Entry 7OHU (electron microscopy, 3.70 A resolution); this record covers chains 1 and f of the 27 polymer chains in the assembly.

# Chain 1
Molecule: 25S rRNA
From: Saccharomyces cerevisiae S288C
Sequence (3396 nucleotides; numbered 1 to 3396 plus 87 insertion-coded residues; 87 numbers in that range are skipped by the numbering (no residue carries them; nothing is unmodelled there); the number before each row is that of its first residue; a row labelled like 990A-990Z holds insertion residues (990A, then the next letters in order)):
     1 GUUUGACCUCAAAUCAGGUAGGAGUACCCGCUGAACUUAAGCAUAUCAAU
    51 AAGCGGAGGAAAAGAAACCAACCGGGAUUGCCUUAGUAACGGCGAGUGAA
   101 GCGGCAAAAGCUCAAAUUUGAAAUCUGGUACCUUCGGUGCCCGAGUUGUA
   151 AUUUGGAGAGGGCAACUUUGGGGCCGUUCCUUGUCUAUGUUCCUUGGAAC
   201 AGGACGUCAUAGAGGGUGAGAAUCCCGUGUGGCGAGGAGUGCGGUUCUUU
   251 GUAAAGUGCCUUCGAAGAGUCGAGUUGUUUGGGAAUGCAGCUCUAAGUGG
   301 GUGGUAAAUUCCAUCUAAAGCUAAAUAUUGGCGAGAGACCGAUAGCGAAC
   351 AAGUACAGUGAUGGAAAGAUGAAAAGAACUUUGAAAAGAGAGUGAAAAAG
   401 UACGUGAAAUUGUUGAAAGGGAAGGGCAUUUGAUCAGACAUGGUGUUUUG
   451 UGCCCUCUGCUCCUUGUGGGUAGGGGAAUCUCGCAUUUCACUGGGCCAGC
   501 AUCAGUUUUGGUGGCAGGAUAAAUCCAUAGGAAUGUAGCUUGCCUCGGUA
   551 AGUAUUAUAGCCUGUGGGAAUACUGCCAGCUGGGACUGAGGACUGCGACG
   601 UAAGUCAAGGAUGCUGGCAUAAUGGUUAUAUGCCGCCCGUCUUGAAACAC
   651 GGACCAAGGAGUCUAACGUCUAUGCGAGUGUUUGGGUGUAAAACCCAUAC
   701 GCGUAAUGAAAGUGAACGUAGGUUGGGGCCUCGCAAGAGGUGCACAAUCG
   751 ACCGAUCCUGAUGUCUUCGGAUGGAUUUGAGUAAGAGCAUAGCUGUUGGG
   801 ACCCGAAAGAUGGUGAACUAUGCCUGAAUAGGGUGAAGCCAGAGGAAACU
   851 CUGGUGGAGGCUCGUAGCGGUUCUGACGUGCAAAUCGAUCGUCGAAUUUG
   901 GGUAUAGGGGCGAAAGACUAAUCGAACCAUCUAGUAGCUGGUUCCUGCCG
   951 AAGUUUCCCUCAGGAUAGCAGAAGCUCGUAUCAGUUUUAU
990A-990Z GAGGUAAAGCGAAUGAUUAGAGGUUC
991A-991Z CGGGGUCGAAAUGACCUUGACCUAUU
992A-992Z CUCAAACUUUAAAUAUGUAAGAAGUC
993A-993I CUUGUUACU
  1060 UAA
  1081 UUGAACGUGGACAUUUGAAUGAAGAGCUUUUAGUGGGCCAUUUUUGGUAA
  1131 GCAGAACUGGCGAUGCGGGAUGAACCGAACGUAGAGUUAAGGUGCCGGAA
  1181 UACACGCUCAUCAGACACCACAAAAGGUGUUAGUUCAUCUAGACAGCCGG
  1231 ACGGUGGCCAUGGAAGUCGGAAUCCGCUAAGGAGUGUGUAACAACUCACC
  1281 GGCCGAAUGAACUAGCCCUGAAAAUGGAUGGCGCUCAAGCGUGUUACCUA
  1331 UACUCUACCGUCAGGGUUGAUAUGAUGCCCUGACGAGUAGGCAGGCGUGG
  1381 AGGUCAGUGACGAAGCCUAGACCGUAAGGUCGGGUCGAACGGCCUCUAGU
  1431 GCAGAUCUUGGUGGUAGUAGCAAAUAUUCAAAUGAGAACUUUGAAGACUG
  1481 AAGUGGGGAAAGGUUCCACGUCAACAGCAGUUGGACGUGGGUUAGUCGAU
  1531 CCUAAGAGAUGGGGAAGCUCCGUUUCAAAGGCCUGAUUUUAUGCAGGCCA
  1581 CCAUCGAAAGGGAAUCCGGUUAAGAUUCCGGAACCUGGAUAUGGAUUCUU
  1631 CACGGUAACGUAACUGAAUGUGGAGACGUCGGCGCGAGCCCUGGGAGGAG
  1681 UUAUCUUUUCUUCUUAACAGCUUAUCACCCCGGAAUUGGUUUAUCCGGAG
  1731 AUGGGGUCUUAUGGCUGGAAGAGGCCAGCACCUUUGCUGGCUCCGGUGCG
  1781 CUUGUGACGGCCCGUGAAAAUCCACAGGAAGGAAUAGUUUUCAUGCCAGG
  1831 UCGUACUGAUAACCGCAGCAGGUCUCCAAGGUGAACAGCCUCUAGUUGAU
  1881 AGAAUAAUGUAGAUAAGGGAAGUCGGCAAAAUAGAUCCGUAACUUCGGGA
  1931 UAAGGAUUGGCUCUAAGGGUCGGGUAGUGAGGGCCUUGGUCAGACGCAGC
  1981 GGGCGUGCUUGUGGACUGCUUGGUGGGGCUUGCUCUGCUAGGCGGACUAC
  2031 UUGCGUGCCUUGUUGUAGACGGCCUUGGUAGGUCUCUUGUAGACCGUCGC
  2081 UUGCUACAAUUAACGAUCAACUUAGAACUGGUACGGACAAGGGGAAUCUG
  2131 ACUGUCUAAUUAAAACAUAGCAUUGCGAUGGUCAGAAAGUGAUGUUGACG
  2181 CAAUGUGAUUUCUGCCCAGUGCUCUGAAUGUCAAAGUGAAGAAAUUCAAC
  2231 CAAGCGCGGGUAAACGGCGGGAGUAACUAUGACUCUCUUAAGGUAGCCAA
  2281 AUGCCUCGUCAUCUAAUUAGUGACGCGCAUGAAUGGAUUAACGAGAUUCC
  2331 CACUGUCCCUAUCUACUAUCUAGCGAAACCACAGCCAAGGGAACGGGCUU
  2381 GGCAGAAUCAGCGGGGAAAGAAGACCCUGUUGAGCUUGACUCUAGUUUGA
  2431 CAUUGUGAAGAGACAUAGAGGGUGUAGAAUAAGUGGGAGCUUCGGCGCCA
  2481 GUGAAAUACCACUACCUUUAUAGUUUCUUUACUUAUUCAAUGAAGCGGAG
  2531 CUGGAAUUCAUUUUCCACGUUCUAGCAUUCAAGGUCCCAUUCGGGGCUGA
  2581 UCCGGGUUGAAGACAUUGUCAGGUGGGGAGUUUGGCUGGGGCGGCACAUC
  2631 UGUUAAACGAUAACGCAGAUGUCCUAAGGGGGGCUCAUGGAGAACAGAAA
  2681 UCUCCAGUAGAACAAAAGGGUAAAAGCCCCCUUGAUUUUGAUUUUCAGUG
  2731 UGAAUACAAACCAUGAAAGUGUGGCCUAUCGAUCCUUUAGUCCCUCGGAA
  2781 UUUGAGGCUAGAGGUGCCAGAAAAGUUACCACAGGGAUAACUGGCUUGUG
  2831 GCAGUCAAGCGUUCAUAGCGACAUUGCUUUUUGAUUCUUCGAUGUCGGCU
  2881 CUUCCUAUCAUACCGAAGCAGAAUUCGGUAAGCGUUGGAUUGUUCACCCA
  2931 CUAAUAGGGAACGUGAGCUGGGUUUAGACCGUCGUGAGACAGGUUAGUUU
  2981 UACCCUACUGAUGAAUGUUACCGCAAUAGUAAUUGAACUUAGUACGAGAG
  3031 GAACAGUUCAUUCGGAUAAUUGGUUUUUGCGGCUGUCUGAUCAGGCAUUG
  3081 CCGCGAAGCUACCAUCCGCUGGAUUAUGGCUGAACGCCUCUAAGUCAGAA
  3131 UCCAUGCUAGAACGCGGUGAUUUCUUUGCUCCACACAAUAUAGAUGGAUA
  3181 CGAAUAAGGCGUCCUUGUGGCGUCGCUGAACCAUAGCAGGCUAGCAACGG
  3231 UGCACUUGGCGGAAAGGCCUUGGGUGCUUGCUGGCGAAUUGCAAUGUCAU
  3281 UUUGCGUGGGGAUAAAUCAUUUGUAUACGACUUAGAUGUACAACGGGGUA
  3331 UUGUAAGCAGUAGAGUAGCCUUGUUGUUACGAUCUGCUGAGAUUAAGCCU
  3381 UUGUUGUCUGAUUUGU
Disordered / not traced: 40-43, 165, 306-309, 453-473, 636, 660, 762-768, 818-925, 937, 990A-990Z, 991A-991Z, 992A-992Z, 993A-993I, 1081-1097, 1197-1200, 1303-1308, 1432, 1452-2351, 2373, 2397-2823, 2842-2847, 2859-2888, 2916-2984, 2994, 3078-3079, 3130, 3351, 3354-3355, 3377

# Chain f
Molecule: 60S ribosomal protein L33-A
From: Saccharomyces cerevisiae (strain ATCC 204508 / S288c)
Reference sequence: P05744 (RL33A_YEAST); residues 1-107 here = UniProt positions 1-107
Chain sequence (107 residues; numbered 1 to 107; the number before each row is that of its first residue):
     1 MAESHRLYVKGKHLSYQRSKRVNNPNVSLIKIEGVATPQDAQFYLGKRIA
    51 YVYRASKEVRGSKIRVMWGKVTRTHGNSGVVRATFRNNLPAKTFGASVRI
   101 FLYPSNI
Disordered / not traced: 1
Curated features (UniProtKB/Swiss-Prot):
  - modified residue: Ala2 (N-acetylalanine)
  - cross-link: Lys47 (Glycyl lysine isopeptide (Lys-Gly) (interchain with G-Cter in ubiquitin))

# Chain 1 / chain f interface
Residue-residue contacts (123; chain 1 residue first):
  A428(1) - Pro25(f)  sugar contact
  A428(1) - Asn88(f)  hydrogen bond to the sugar
  U429(1) - Asn87(f)  phosphate contact
  U429(1) - Asn88(f)  hydrogen bond to the sugar
  U429(1) - Leu89(f)  sugar contact
  U429(1) - Pro90(f)  sugar contact
  U430(1) - Tyr53(f)  hydrogen bond to the phosphate
  U430(1) - Asn87(f)  hydrogen bond to the phosphate
  U430(1) - Pro90(f)  sugar contact
  U431(1) - Tyr53(f)  hydrogen bond to the phosphate
  U431(1) - Arg65(f)  salt bridge to the phosphate
  G432(1) - Lys57(f)  phosphate contact
  G432(1) - Arg65(f)  salt bridge to the phosphate
  A433(1) - Lys57(f)  salt bridge to the phosphate
  A498(1) - Arg48(f)  phosphate contact
  A498(1) - Arg86(f)  salt bridge to the phosphate
  G499(1) - Arg48(f)  salt bridge to the phosphate
  G499(1) - Lys70(f)  salt bridge to the phosphate
  C500(1) - Pro104(f)  phosphate contact
  U509(1) - Gln42(f)  sugar contact
  G583(1) - Gln42(f)  base contact
  G583(1) - Asn106(f)  sugar contact
  G584(1) - Leu45(f)  sugar contact
  G584(1) - Gly46(f)  hydrogen bond to the phosphate
  G584(1) - Val71(f)  sugar contact
  G584(1) - Thr72(f)  hydrogen bond to the sugar
  A585(1) - Gly46(f)  phosphate contact
  A585(1) - Lys70(f)  phosphate contact
  A585(1) - Val71(f)  sugar contact
  A585(1) - Thr72(f)  sugar contact
  C618(1) - Arg60(f)  hydrogen bond to the phosphate
  A619(1) - Arg60(f)  salt bridge to the phosphate
  U620(1) - Arg60(f)  hydrogen bond to the sugar
  A622(1) - Arg60(f)  hydrogen bond to the phosphate
  G624(1) - Asn87(f)  hydrogen bond to the phosphate
  U631(1) - Pro90(f)  base contact
  U631(1) - Ala91(f)  hydrogen bond to the sugar
  U631(1) - Lys92(f)  hydrogen bond to the sugar
  G632(1) - Arg18(f)  sugar contact
  G632(1) - Asn23(f)  hydrogen bond to the base
  G632(1) - Pro25(f)  base contact
  G632(1) - Ala91(f)  sugar contact
  G632(1) - Phe94(f)  sugar contact
  C633(1) - Arg18(f)  sugar contact
  C633(1) - Arg21(f)  hydrogen bond to the sugar
  C633(1) - Val22(f)  sugar contact
  C633(1) - Asn23(f)  hydrogen bond to the sugar
  C634(1) - Arg21(f)  sugar contact
  G1147(1) - Val22(f)  phosphate contact
  G1148(1) - Lys20(f)  phosphate contact
  G1148(1) - Arg21(f)  salt bridge to the phosphate
  G1149(1) - Lys20(f)  salt bridge to the phosphate
  G1149(1) - Arg21(f)  salt bridge to the phosphate
  A1150(1) - Arg21(f)  hydrogen bond to the phosphate
  U1151(1) - Arg21(f)  salt bridge to the phosphate
  G1164(1) - Asn26(f)  phosphate contact
  G1166(1) - Arg73(f)  salt bridge to the phosphate
  U1167(1) - Arg73(f)  salt bridge to the phosphate
  G1177(1) - Arg18(f)  salt bridge to the phosphate
  G1177(1) - Lys20(f)  hydrogen bond to the base
  G1178(1) - Arg18(f)  sugar contact
  G1178(1) - Lys20(f)  base contact
  G1178(1) - Leu29(f)  phosphate contact
  G1178(1) - His75(f)  hydrogen bond to the sugar
  A1179(1) - His75(f)  sugar contact
  A1179(1) - Gly76(f)  phosphate contact
  A1179(1) - Asn77(f)  hydrogen bond to the phosphate
  A1179(1) - Val80(f)  phosphate contact
  A1180(1) - Gly76(f)  phosphate contact
  A1180(1) - Asn77(f)  hydrogen bond to the phosphate
  A1180(1) - Ser78(f)  hydrogen bond to the phosphate
  A1326(1) - Asn77(f)  hydrogen bond to the sugar
  C1327(1) - Asn77(f)  sugar contact
  C1328(1) - Gln17(f)  phosphate contact
  C1328(1) - Arg73(f)  salt bridge to the phosphate
  C1328(1) - His75(f)  sugar contact
  C1328(1) - Arg82(f)  salt bridge to the phosphate
  U1329(1) - Gln17(f)  sugar contact
  U1329(1) - Ser19(f)  hydrogen bond to the phosphate
  U1329(1) - Arg82(f)  salt bridge to the phosphate
  A1330(1) - Ser19(f)  hydrogen bond to the phosphate
  U3169(1) - Ser56(f)  hydrogen bond to the phosphate
  A3170(1) - Ser56(f)  hydrogen bond to the phosphate
  U3171(1) - Arg54(f)  phosphate contact
  U3171(1) - Lys92(f)  salt bridge to the phosphate
  A3172(1) - Lys92(f)  base contact
  A3172(1) - Phe94(f)  base contact
  G3173(1) - Tyr51(f)  base contact
  G3173(1) - Lys92(f)  hydrogen bond to the base
  G3173(1) - Thr93(f)  base contact
  G3173(1) - Phe94(f)  base contact
  G3173(1) - Ala96(f)  base contact
  G3173(1) - Ser97(f)  hydrogen bond to the sugar
  A3174(1) - Lys12(f)  salt bridge to the phosphate
  A3174(1) - Arg54(f)  base contact
  A3174(1) - Ser97(f)  phosphate contact
  U3175(1) - Arg6(f)  sugar contact
  U3175(1) - Tyr8(f)  hydrogen bond to the sugar
  U3175(1) - Lys10(f)  salt bridge to the phosphate
  U3175(1) - Ser97(f)  phosphate contact
  U3175(1) - Arg99(f)  hydrogen bond to the base
  G3176(1) - Ser4(f)  phosphate contact
  G3176(1) - His5(f)  hydrogen bond to the phosphate
  G3176(1) - Arg6(f)  salt bridge to the phosphate
  A3213(1) - Glu3(f)  hydrogen bond to the sugar
  U3214(1) - Ala2(f)  sugar contact
  U3214(1) - Glu3(f)  sugar contact
  A3215(1) - Ala2(f)  phosphate contact
  G3216(1) - Ala2(f)  hydrogen bond to the phosphate
  A3218(1) - His5(f)  stacking on the base
  G3219(1) - Ala2(f)  hydrogen bond to the base
  G3219(1) - His5(f)  hydrogen bond to the base
  A3274(1) - Trp68(f)  phosphate contact
  U3275(1) - Val52(f)  sugar contact
  U3275(1) - Ser62(f)  hydrogen bond to the base
  U3275(1) - Ile64(f)  base contact
  U3275(1) - Val66(f)  sugar contact
  U3275(1) - Trp68(f)  hydrogen bond to the phosphate
  U3275(1) - Arg99(f)  hydrogen bond to the sugar
  U3277(1) - Gly61(f)  base contact
  U3277(1) - Ser62(f)  base contact
  C3278(1) - Arg54(f)  salt bridge to the phosphate
  A3279(1) - Arg54(f)  hydrogen bond to the base
Interface residues without a listed pair, chain 1 (62 interface residues in all): C427, C497, A621, G3276
Interface residues without a listed pair, chain f (61 interface residues in all): Met67, Phe101

# In short
62 residues of chain 1 face 61 of chain f across their interface; the contacts include 40 hydrogen bonds, 22
salt bridges and 1 aromatic stacking contact. Polar contacts include G632(1)-Asn23(f), G1177(1)-Lys20(f) and
G3173(1)-Lys92(f).
Chain 1 is 25S rRNA (Saccharomyces cerevisiae S288C) and chain f is 60S ribosomal protein L33-A (Saccharomyces
cerevisiae (strain ATCC 204508 / S288c)); the structure, Nog1-TAP associated immature ribosomal particles from
S. cerevisiae after rpL2 expression shut down, population B, was determined by electron microscopy (same
publication as 7OF1 and 7OHY).
